4KDF - chains A and D; structure by X-ray diffraction, 2.36 A resolution.

# Chain A (and D)
Name: Malate dehydrogenase
Organism: Thermus thermophilus
Notes: EC 1.1.1.37; fragment: Malate Dehydrogenase; chain D of this document is another copy of the same molecule, construct and numbering; everything in this record applies to it too
UniProt: P10584 (MDH_THETH); numbering as in UniProt (aligned over 1-327)
Chain sequence (341 residues; numbered 1 to 341; the number before each row is that of its first residue):
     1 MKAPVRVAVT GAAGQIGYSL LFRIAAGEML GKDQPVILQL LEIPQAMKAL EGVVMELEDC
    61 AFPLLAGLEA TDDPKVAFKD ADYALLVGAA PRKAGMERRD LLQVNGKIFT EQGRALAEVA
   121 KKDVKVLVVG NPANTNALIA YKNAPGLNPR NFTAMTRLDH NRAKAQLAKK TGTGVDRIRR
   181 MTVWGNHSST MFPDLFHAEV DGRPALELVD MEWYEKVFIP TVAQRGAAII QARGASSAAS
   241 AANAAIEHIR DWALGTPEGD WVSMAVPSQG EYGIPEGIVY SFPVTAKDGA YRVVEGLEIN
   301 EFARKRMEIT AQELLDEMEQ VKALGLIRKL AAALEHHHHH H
Unresolved in the structure: 92-100, 327-341 (chain D: 93-100, 327-341)
Construct notes: expression tag (328-341)
UniProt features mapped onto this chain:
  - active site: His187 (Proton acceptor)
  - binding site (NAD(+)): Gly11 to Gly17, Asn105, Gln112, Val129 to Asn131
  - binding site (substrate): Arg92, Arg98, Asn131, Arg162
  - natural variant: Thr190 (T190I: In strain: F428)
What the authors report for this chain:
  - binding site for sulfate ion: Asn131
  - conformationally variable residues (order/disorder transition): Pro91 to Asp100

# How chain A and chain D interact
Contacting residue pairs - 81 pairs, chain A then chain D:
  Tyr18(A) - Ser19(D)
  Tyr18(A) - Arg233(D)  hydrogen bond
  Tyr18(A) - Ser236(D)
  Tyr18(A) - Ser237(D)
  Tyr18(A) - Ala238(D)  hydrogen bond (side chain-backbone)
  Tyr18(A) - Ala239(D)  hydrogen bond (side chain-backbone)
  Phe22(A) - Ala239(D)  hydrophobic
  Arg23(A) - Arg23(D)
  Arg23(A) - Ala26(D)
  Ala26(A) - Arg23(D)
  Ala26(A) - Glu28(D)
  Glu28(A) - Ala26(D)
  Glu28(A) - Glu28(D)
  Glu28(A) - Lys32(D)  salt bridge
  Lys32(A) - Glu28(D)  salt bridge
  Lys48(A) - Gln231(D)
  Lys48(A) - Ala232(D)
  Ala49(A) - Ala232(D)
  Ala49(A) - Arg233(D)
  Gly52(A) - Ala232(D)
  Gly52(A) - Arg233(D)
  Val53(A) - Arg233(D)
  Met55(A) - Arg225(D)  hydrogen bond (backbone-side chain)
  Met55(A) - Ala228(D)
  Met55(A) - Ile229(D)  hydrophobic
  Met55(A) - Ala232(D)  hydrophobic
  Glu56(A) - Ile229(D)
  Glu56(A) - Arg233(D)  salt bridge
  Glu56(A) - Ser237(D)
  Glu56(A) - Ala238(D)
  Glu56(A) - Ala239(D)
  Glu56(A) - Ser240(D)  hydrogen bond
  Glu58(A) - Ala165(D)
  Glu58(A) - Arg225(D)  salt bridge
  Asp59(A) - Asn161(D)
  Asp59(A) - Arg162(D)  salt bridge
  Asp59(A) - Arg225(D)  salt bridge
  Asp59(A) - Ile229(D)
  Cys60(A) - Asn161(D)
  Cys60(A) - Ser240(D)
  Cys60(A) - Asn243(D)  hydrogen bond (backbone-side chain)
  Cys60(A) - Glu247(D)
  Ala61(A) - Lys164(D)
  Ala61(A) - Val175(D)
  Phe62(A) - Val175(D)
  Phe62(A) - Asn243(D)
  Pro63(A) - Asp176(D)
  Asn161(A) - Asp59(D)
  Arg162(A) - Asp59(D)  salt bridge
  Ala165(A) - Glu58(D)
  Val175(A) - Ala61(D)
  Val175(A) - Phe62(D)
  Asp176(A) - Pro63(D)
  Arg225(A) - Met55(D)  hydrogen bond (side chain-backbone)
  Arg225(A) - Glu58(D)  salt bridge
  Arg225(A) - Asp59(D)  salt bridge
  Ala228(A) - Met55(D)
  Ile229(A) - Glu56(D)
  Ile229(A) - Asp59(D)
  Gln231(A) - Lys48(D)
  Ala232(A) - Lys48(D)
  Ala232(A) - Ala49(D)
  Ala232(A) - Gly52(D)
  Ala232(A) - Met55(D)  hydrophobic
  Arg233(A) - Tyr18(D)  hydrogen bond
  Arg233(A) - Ala49(D)
  Arg233(A) - Gly52(D)
  Arg233(A) - Val53(D)
  Arg233(A) - Glu56(D)  salt bridge
  Ser236(A) - Glu56(D)
  Ser237(A) - Glu56(D)
  Ala238(A) - Tyr18(D)  hydrogen bond (backbone-side chain)
  Ala238(A) - Glu56(D)
  Ala239(A) - Tyr18(D)  hydrogen bond (backbone-side chain)
  Ala239(A) - Phe22(D)  hydrophobic
  Ala239(A) - Glu56(D)  hydrogen bond (backbone-side chain)
  Ser240(A) - Glu56(D)  hydrogen bond
  Ser240(A) - Cys60(D)
  Asn243(A) - Cys60(D)  hydrogen bond (side chain-backbone)
  Asn243(A) - Phe62(D)
  Glu247(A) - Cys60(D)
Other interface residues (no listed pair), chain A (38 interface residues in all): Ser19, Lys164
Other interface residues (no listed pair), chain D (39 interface residues in all): Leu158

# Summary
38 residues of chain A face 39 of chain D across their interface; the contacts include 13 hydrogen bonds and
10 salt bridges. Among the polar pairs are Glu28(A)-Lys32(D), Glu56(A)-Arg233(D) and Glu58(A)-Arg225(D). The
paper reports a binding site for sulfate ion at Asn131(A); conformational variability at Pro91(A).
Chain A and chain D are both Malate dehydrogenase (Thermus thermophilus); the structure, Crystal Structure of
Thermus thermophilus Malate Dehydrogenase in Complex with NAD, was determined by X-ray diffraction (same
publication as 4KDE).
